Entry 8HCN (electron microscopy, 2.70 A resolution); this record covers chains F and H of the 12 polymer chains in the assembly.

== Chain F ==
Molecule: Urease subunit beta
Organism: Klebsiella pneumoniae
Notes: EC 3.5.1.5
Reference sequence: W9BBU3 (W9BBU3_KLEPN); residues 1-106 here = UniProt positions 1-106
Chain sequence (106 residues; each row starts with the number of its first residue):
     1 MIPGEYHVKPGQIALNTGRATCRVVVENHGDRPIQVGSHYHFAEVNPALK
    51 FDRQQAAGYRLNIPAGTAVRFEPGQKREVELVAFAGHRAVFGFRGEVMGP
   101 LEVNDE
Unresolved in the structure: 104-106

== Chain H ==
Molecule: Urease accessory protein UreD
Organism: Klebsiella pneumoniae
Reference sequence: A0A5D6SRX8 (A0A5D6SRX8_KLEPN); numbering as in UniProt (aligned over 2-274)
Chain sequence (282 residues; each row starts with the number of its first residue; numbers below 1 keep their minus sign (Met-7 is residue -7)):
    -7 MWSHPQFEKHGTVLPPLKKGWQATLDLRFHQAGGKTVLASAQHVGPLTVQ
    43 RPFYPEEETCHLYLLHPPGGIVGGDELTISAQLAPGCHTLITMPGASKFY
    93 RSSGAQALVRQQLTLAPQATLEWLPQDAIFFPGANARLFTTFHLCASSRL
   143 LAWDLLCLGRPVIGETFSHGTLSNRLEVWVDDEPLLVERLQLQEGELSSV
   193 AERPWVGTLLCYPATDALLDGVRDALAPLGLYAGASLTDRLLTVRFLSDD
   243 NLICQRVMRDVWQFLRPHLTGKSPVLPRIWLT
Unresolved in the structure: -7 to 10
Sequence notes: expression tag (-7 to 1)

== Chain F / chain H interface ==
Contacting residue pairs (31; chain F residue first):
  Asn28(F) with Val154(H)
  His29(F) with Arg152(H); Ile155(H)
  Gly30(F) with Arg152(H)
  Asp31(F) with Phe123(H)
  Pro33(F) with Lys90(H)
  Ala68(F) with Leu273(H)
  Val69(F) with Leu273(H), hydrophobic
  Arg70(F) with Pro86(H)
  Glu72(F) with Gly87(H); Ala88(H), hydrogen bond (side chain-backbone); Lys90(H), salt bridge; Ile121(H)
  Pro73(F) with Ile121(H); Phe123(H), hydrophobic
  Gly74(F) with Arg152(H); Pro153(H); Val154(H)
  Gln75(F) with Asp119(H), hydrogen bond; Ile121(H); Cys149(H); Val154(H); Trp197(H); Asn243(H), hydrogen bond; Gln247(H)
  Lys76(F) with Asp242(H), salt bridge; Asn243(H), hydrogen bond (backbone-side chain); Leu244(H)
  Arg77(F) with Trp272(H); Leu273(H)
  Glu78(F) with Leu244(H)
Also at the interface, not in a pair above, chain F (17 interface residues in all): Val25, Glu27

== Summary ==
The interface between chain F and chain H involves 17 residues on one side and 19 on the other; the contacts
include 4 hydrogen bonds and 2 salt bridges. Polar pairs include Glu72(F)-Lys90(H), Lys76(F)-Asp242(H) and
Glu72(F)-Ala88(H).
Here chain F is Urease subunit beta and chain H is Urease accessory protein UreD, both from Klebsiella
pneumoniae. Entry 8HCN (CryoEM Structure of Klebsiella pneumoniae UreD/urease complex) was determined by
electron microscopy, deposited together with 8HC1.
